PDB entry 3N3A | X-ray diffraction, 1.99 A resolution | chains B and C of the 4 polymer chains in the assembly

# Chain B
Name: Ribonucleoside-diphosphate reductase 2 subunit beta
Source organism: Escherichia coli
Notes: EC 1.17.4.1
UniProt: P37146 (RIR4_ECOLI); residue numbers follow UniProt; this construct covers 1-319
Amino-acid sequence (319 residues; row label = number of the first residue in the row):
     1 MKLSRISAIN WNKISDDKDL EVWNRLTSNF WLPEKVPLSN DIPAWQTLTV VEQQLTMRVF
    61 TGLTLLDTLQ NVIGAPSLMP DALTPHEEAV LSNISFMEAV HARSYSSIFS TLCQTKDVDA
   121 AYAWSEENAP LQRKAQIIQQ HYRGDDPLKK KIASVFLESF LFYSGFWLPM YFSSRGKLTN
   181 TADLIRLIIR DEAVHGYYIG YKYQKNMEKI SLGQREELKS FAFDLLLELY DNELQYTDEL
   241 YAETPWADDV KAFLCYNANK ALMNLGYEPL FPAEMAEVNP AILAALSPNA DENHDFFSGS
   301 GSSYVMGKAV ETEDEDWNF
Not modelled in the structure: 1-5, 288-319
UniProt features mapped onto this chain:
  - active site: Tyr105
  - binding site (Fe cation): Asp67, Glu98, His101, Glu158, Glu192, His195
Metal / ion sites: Mn2+ site 1: Asp67, Glu98, His101, Glu158, Glu192; Mn2+ site 2: Glu98, Glu158, Glu192, His195
Ligand contacts: FMN (flavin mononucleotide): Glu21, Arg25, Tyr197

# Chain C
Name: Protein nrdI
Source organism: Escherichia coli
UniProt: P0A772 (NRDI_ECOLI); residues 1-133 here = UniProt positions 1-133
Amino-acid sequence (153 residues; each row starts with the number of its first residue; numbers below 1 keep their minus sign (Met-19 is residue -19)):
   -19 MGSSHHHHHH SSGLVPRGSH MSQLVYFSSS SENTQRFIER LGLPAVRIPL NERERIQVDE
    41 PYILIVPSYG GGGTAGAVPR QVIRFLNDEH NRALLRGVIA SGNRNFGEAY GRAGDVIARK
   101 CGVPWLYRFE LMGTQSDIEN VRKGVTEFWQ RQP
Not modelled in the structure: -19 to 2
Construct notes: expression tag (-19 to 0)
Ligand contacts: FMN (flavin mononucleotide): Phe7, Ser8, Ser9, Ser11, Glu12, Asn13, Thr14, Gln15, Pro47, Ser48, Tyr49, Gly50, Gly51, Gly52, Ser81, Gly82, Asn83, Phe86, Ala89, Tyr90, Gly91, Leu111
What the authors report for this chain:
  - conformationally variable residues (loop rearrangement): Gly50 to Gly56
  - binding site for flavin mononucleotide: Gly50

# How chain B and chain C interact
Contacting residue pairs (47; chain B residue first):
  Lys18(B) - Ser9(C)  hydrogen bond
  Lys18(B) - Ser10(C)
  Lys18(B) - Ser11(C)
  Lys18(B) - Tyr49(C)  hydrogen bond
  Glu21(B) - Tyr49(C)
  Glu21(B) - Gly52(C)
  Glu21(B) - Gly53(C)
  Asn24(B) - Gly52(C)  hydrogen bond (side chain-backbone)
  Arg25(B) - Gly50(C)  hydrogen bond (side chain-backbone)
  Arg25(B) - Gly51(C)
  Arg25(B) - Phe86(C)
  Tyr163(B) - Asn85(C)  hydrogen bond
  Ile189(B) - Asn85(C)
  Arg190(B) - Asn85(C)
  Ala193(B) - Asn85(C)
  Val194(B) - Phe86(C)  hydrophobic
  Tyr197(B) - Ser11(C)  hydrogen bond
  Tyr197(B) - Asn13(C)
  Tyr197(B) - Tyr49(C)  hydrogen bond
  Tyr201(B) - Ser10(C)
  Tyr201(B) - Ser11(C)
  Tyr256(B) - Arg84(C)
  Tyr256(B) - Glu110(C)  hydrogen bond
  Lys260(B) - Asn83(C)  hydrogen bond
  Lys260(B) - Asn85(C)
  Lys260(B) - Glu110(C)  salt bridge
  Lys260(B) - Leu111(C)
  Met263(B) - Asn13(C)
  Met263(B) - Glu110(C)
  Met263(B) - Leu111(C)  hydrophobic
  Met263(B) - Met112(C)  hydrophobic
  Met263(B) - Gly113(C)
  Asn264(B) - Leu111(C)
  Gly266(B) - Arg16(C)  hydrogen bond (backbone-side chain)
  Gly266(B) - Met112(C)
  Tyr267(B) - Met112(C)
  Glu268(B) - Arg20(C)  salt bridge
  Pro269(B) - Arg20(C)
  Pro269(B) - Gly113(C)
  Ala273(B) - Ser116(C)
  Leu283(B) - Arg84(C)
  Leu286(B) - Arg84(C)
  Leu286(B) - Asn85(C)
  Leu286(B) - Gly87(C)
  Ser287(B) - Arg84(C)  hydrogen bond (side chain-backbone)
  Ser287(B) - Gly87(C)  hydrogen bond (side chain-backbone)
  Ser287(B) - Tyr90(C)
Interface residues without a listed pair, chain B (25 interface residues in all): Leu20, Ser28
Interface residues without a listed pair, chain C (24 interface residues in all): Glu88, Thr114

# Summary
Chain B and chain C form an interface of 25 and 24 residues respectively; the contacts include 12 hydrogen
bonds and 2 salt bridges. Polar contacts include Lys260(B)-Glu110(C), Glu268(B)-Arg20(C) and Lys18(B)-Ser9(C).
Flavin mononucleotide is bound between chain B and chain C. From the paper: a binding site for flavin
mononucleotide at Gly50(C); conformational variability at Gly50(C).
Here chain B is Ribonucleoside-diphosphate reductase 2 subunit beta and chain C is Protein nrdI, both from
Escherichia coli. Entry 3N3A (Ribonucleotide Reductase Dimanganese(II)-NrdF from Escherichia coli in Complex
with Reduced NrdI) was determined by X-ray diffraction (same publication as 3N37, 3N38, 3N39 and 3N3B).
